1Y59 - chain T; structure by X-ray diffraction, 1.20 A resolution.

# Chain T
Name: Trypsin, cationic
Source organism: Bos taurus
Notes: EC 3.4.21.4
UniProtKB: P00760 (TRY1_BOVIN); the construct lacks a stretch of the UniProt sequence and is renumbered around it, so the offset changes along the chain: 16-34 = UniProt 21-39; 37-67 = UniProt 40-70; 69-125 = UniProt 71-127; 127-130 = UniProt 128-131; 6 more segments
Sequence (223 residues; numbered 16 to 245 plus 3 insertion-coded residues; 10 numbers in that range are skipped by the numbering (no residue carries them; nothing is unmodelled there); the number before each row is that of its first residue):
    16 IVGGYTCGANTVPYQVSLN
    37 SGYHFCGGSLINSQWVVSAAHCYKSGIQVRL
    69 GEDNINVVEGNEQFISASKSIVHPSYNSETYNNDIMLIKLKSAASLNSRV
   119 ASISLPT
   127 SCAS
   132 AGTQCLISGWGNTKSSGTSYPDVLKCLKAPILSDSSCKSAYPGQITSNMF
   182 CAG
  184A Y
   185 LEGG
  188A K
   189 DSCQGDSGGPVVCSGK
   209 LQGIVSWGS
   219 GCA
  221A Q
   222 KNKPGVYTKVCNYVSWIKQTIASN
Disulfide bonds: Cys22-Cys157, Cys42-Cys58, Cys128-Cys232, Cys136-Cys201, Cys168-Cys182, Cys191-Cys220
Sequence notes: engineered mutation Glu97 (Asn99 in P00760), Tyr99 (Leu101 in P00760)
Ion coordination: Ca2+: Glu70, Asn72, Val75, Glu80
Ligand contacts: TL1 (2,5-bis-O-{3-[amino(imino)methyl]phenyl}-1,4:3,6-dianhydro-D-glucitol): Glu97, Thr98, Tyr99, Gln175, Asp189, Ser190, Cys191, Ser195, Val213, Ser214, Trp215, Gly216, Ser217, Gly219, Cys220, Gly226, Tyr228

# In short
Chain T binds compound TL1. Glu70, Asn72, Val75 and Glu80 form the Ca2+ site.
Chain T is Trypsin, cationic (Bos taurus); the structure, Dianhydrosugar-based benzamidine, factor Xa specific
inhibitor in complex with bovine trypsin mutant, was determined by X-ray diffraction, deposited together with
1Y5A, 1Y5B and 1Y5U.
